8TUN - chains D and K of the 12 polymer chains in the assembly; structure by electron microscopy, 3.40 A resolution.

[Chain D]
Molecule: Transport permease protein
Source organism: Caldimonas thermodepolymerans
UniProt: A0A2S5T447 (A0A2S5T447_9BURK); residues 4-271 here correspond to UniProt positions 2-269 (UniProt number = residue number - 2)
Sequence (274 residues; row label = number of the first residue in the row; numbers below 1 keep their minus sign (Met-2 is residue -2)):
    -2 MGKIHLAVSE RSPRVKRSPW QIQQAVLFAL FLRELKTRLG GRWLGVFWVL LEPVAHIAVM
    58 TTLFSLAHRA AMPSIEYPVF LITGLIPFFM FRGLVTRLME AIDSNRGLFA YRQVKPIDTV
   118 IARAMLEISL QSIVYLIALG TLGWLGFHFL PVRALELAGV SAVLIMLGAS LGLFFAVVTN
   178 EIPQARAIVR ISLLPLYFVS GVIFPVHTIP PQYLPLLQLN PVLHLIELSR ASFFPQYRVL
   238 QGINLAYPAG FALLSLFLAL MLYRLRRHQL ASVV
Unresolved in the structure: -2 to 13, 270-271
Construct notes: initiating methionine (-2); expression tag (-1 to 3)
Ligand contacts: KJ9 ((2R,5S,8S)-2,5-dihydroxy-5,10-dioxo-8-[(undecanoyloxy)methyl]-4,6,9-trioxa-5lambda~5~-phosphahenicosan-1-yl 3-deoxy-alpha-L-altro-oct-2-ulopyranosidonic acid): Gln181, Ile185, Ile188, Ser189, Pro192, Leu193
What the authors report for this chain:
  - binding site for KJ9: Trp45, Arg94, Gln181, Ile185, Ile188, Leu191, Tyr194, Phe195
  - mutagenesis - R89K: decreased stability

[Chain K]
Molecule: Capsular biosynthesis protein
Source organism: Caldimonas thermodepolymerans
UniProt: A0A2S5T4A0 (A0A2S5T4A0_9BURK); residues 3-371 here correspond to UniProt positions 2-370 (UniProt number = residue number - 1)
Sequence (390 residues; numbered -2 to 387; the number before each row is that of its first residue; numbers below 1 keep their minus sign (Met-2 is residue -2)):
    -2 MGKIHMKLVS RLTAKRLQWA LVYLPMLVAT VYFLVFSADR YVSESVITVR QTSSNAPTGG
    58 MSGAALLLAG LTPASREDTC YLQTYIHSMG LLQKLDQQLK LREHFGTPLR DPLFRLWGGT
   118 SQEWFLEYYR SRVEVLMDDI CGLLTVRVQG FEPEFAQALN RAILEESERF VNELSHRMAR
   178 EQGQFAEAEL ERATARLQEA KRQLIAFQAK HKLLDPLAQA QATGTLTAEL QAALTRQEAE
   238 LRNALTYLNE DSYQVKALRS QINALRQQID EERLRATAGK NGDRINAVAA EFHDLQLQVG
   298 FAEDAYKLAL AAVESARIEA TRKLKSLVVV EPPVLPEIAE YPRRWYNLAT LLVVCCLIYG
   358 VVSLVVATIR DHQDGSGSGS HHHHHHHHHH
Unresolved in the structure: -2 to 5, 51-71, 190-300, 372-387
Construct notes: initiating methionine (-2); expression tag (-1 to 2, 372-387); conflict Cys77 (Leu76 in A0A2S5T4A0), Cys138 (Ser137 in A0A2S5T4A0)

[How chain D and chain K interact]
Pairs across the interface - 24 pairs, chain D then chain K:
  Pro16(D) - Ile366(K)
  Pro16(D) - His369(K)
  Trp17(D) - Ile366(K)  hydrophobic
  Ile19(D) - His369(K)
  Ile19(D) - Gln370(K)
  Gln20(D) - Ile366(K)
  Gln20(D) - His369(K)  hydrogen bond
  Arg109(D) - Gln370(K)  hydrogen bond (side chain-backbone)
  Arg109(D) - Asp371(K)
  Lys112(D) - Asp368(K)  salt bridge
  Ile114(D) - Thr365(K)
  Leu250(D) - Leu354(K)  hydrophobic
  Leu253(D) - Val358(K)  hydrophobic
  Phe254(D) - Leu354(K)  hydrophobic
  Phe254(D) - Gly357(K)
  Phe254(D) - Val358(K)
  Leu257(D) - Val358(K)
  Leu257(D) - Leu361(K)
  Tyr260(D) - Thr365(K)
  Arg261(D) - Leu361(K)
  Arg261(D) - Ala364(K)  hydrogen bond (side chain-backbone)
  Arg261(D) - Thr365(K)  hydrogen bond
  Arg261(D) - Asp368(K)  salt bridge
  Arg264(D) - Asp368(K)  salt bridge
Other interface residues (no listed pair), chain D (17 interface residues in all): Arg14, Gln110, Leu251
Other interface residues (no listed pair), chain K (14 interface residues in all): Ile355, Val362, Arg367

[In short]
Chain D and chain K form an interface of 17 and 14 residues respectively, with 4 hydrogen bonds and 3 salt
bridges. Among the polar pairs are Lys112(D)-Asp368(K), Arg261(D)-Asp368(K) and Arg264(D)-Asp368(K). Chain D
binds compound KJ9. From the paper: a binding site for KJ9 at Trp45(D), Arg94(D) and Gln181(D) among others;
R89K of chain D reduces stability.
Chain D is Transport permease protein and chain K is Capsular biosynthesis protein, both from Caldimonas
thermodepolymerans; the structure, S. thermodepolymerans KpsM-KpsE in Glycolipid 1 state with rigid body
fitted KpsT, was determined by electron microscopy (same publication as 8TSH, 8TSI, 8TSL, 8TSW and 8TT3).
